Entry 4I6Z (X-ray diffraction, 3.20 A resolution); this record covers chains B and D of the 4 polymer chains in the assembly.

[Chain B]
Protein: Transcriptional regulator, TetR family
From: Thermotoga maritima
UniProtKB: Q9X0C0 (Q9X0C0_THEMA); numbering as in UniProt (aligned over 1-200)
Chain sequence (202 residues; each row starts with the number of its first residue; numbers below 1 keep their minus sign (Gly-1 is residue -1)):
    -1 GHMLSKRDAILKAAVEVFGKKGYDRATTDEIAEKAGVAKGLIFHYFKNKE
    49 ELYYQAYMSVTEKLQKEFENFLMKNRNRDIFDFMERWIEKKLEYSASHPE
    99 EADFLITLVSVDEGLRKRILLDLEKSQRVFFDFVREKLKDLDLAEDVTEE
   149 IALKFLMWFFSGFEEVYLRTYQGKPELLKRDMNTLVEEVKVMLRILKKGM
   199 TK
Unresolved in the structure: -1 to 0
Differences from the reference sequence: expression tag (-1 to 0)
Modified residues: Mse1, Mse56, Mse71, Mse82, Mse155, Mse180, Mse190, Mse198 (selenomethionine; parent Met)

[Chain D]
Molecule: 24-nt DNA strand
Sequence (24 nucleotides; each row starts with the number of its first residue):
     1 GACTGACTGACATGTCAGTCAGTC
Unresolved in the structure: 1-12

[Chain B / chain D interface]
Residue-residue contacts (10; chain B residue first):
  Ala24(B) - DA17(D)  phosphate contact
  Thr25(B) - DC16(D)  phosphate contact
  Thr25(B) - DA17(D)  phosphate contact
  Thr26(B) - DA17(D)  hydrogen bond to the phosphate
  Phe41(B) - DA17(D)  sugar contact
  Phe41(B) - DG18(D)  base contact
  Phe41(B) - DT19(D)  base contact
  Asn46(B) - DG18(D)  phosphate contact
  Lys47(B) - DA17(D)  salt bridge to the phosphate
  Lys47(B) - DG18(D)  hydrogen bond to the phosphate
Also at the interface, not in a pair above, chain B (8 interface residues in all): Asp27, Gly38

[In short]
8 residues of chain B and 4 residues of chain D are in contact; the contacts include 2 hydrogen bonds and 1
salt bridge. Polar pairs include Thr26(B)-DA17(D), Lys47(B)-DG18(D) and Lys47(B)-DA17(D).
Chain B is Transcriptional regulator, TetR family (Thermotoga maritima) and chain D is a 24-nt DNA strand; the
structure, Crystal structure of the transcriptional regulator TM1030 with 24bp DNA oligonucleotide, was
determined by X-ray diffraction.
